PDB entry 8K0C | electron microscopy, 3.18 A resolution | chains C and B of the 8 polymer chains in the assembly

== Chain C ==
Name: Glycoprotein G
Organism: Nipah virus
UniProt: Q9IH62 (GLYCP_NIPAV); residue numbers follow UniProt; this construct covers 96-153
Sequence (58 residues; row label = number of the first residue in the row):
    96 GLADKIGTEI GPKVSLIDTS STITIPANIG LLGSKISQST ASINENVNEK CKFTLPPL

== Chain B ==
Name: Glycoprotein G
Organism: Nipah virus
UniProt: Q9IH62 (GLYCP_NIPAV); residue numbers follow UniProt; this construct covers 97-601
Sequence (505 residues; numbered 97 to 601; the number before each row is that of its first residue):
    97 LADKIGTEIG PKVSLIDTSS TITIPANIGL LGSKISQSTA SINENVNEKC KFTLPPLKIH
   157 ECNISCPNPL PFREYRPQTE GVSNLVGLPN NICLQKTSNQ ILKPKLISYT LPVVGQSGTC
   217 ITDPLLAMDE GYFAYSHLER IGSCSRGVSK QRIIGVGEVL DRGDEVPSLF MTNVWTPPNP
   277 NTVYHCSAVY NNEFYYVLCA VSTVGDPILN STYWSGSLMM TRLAVKPKSN GGGYNQHQLA
   337 LRSIEKGRYD KVMPYGPSGI KQGDTLYFPA VGFLVRTEFK YNDSNCPITK CQYSKPENCR
   397 LSMGIRPNSH YILRSGLLKY NLSDGENPKV VFIEISDQRL SIGSPSKIYD SLGQPVFYQA
   457 SFSWDTMIKF GDVLTVNPLV VNWRNNTVIS RPGQSQCPRF NTCPEICWEG VYNDAFLIDR
   517 INWISAGVFL DSNQTAENPV FTVFKDNEIL YRAQLASEDT NAQKTITNCF LLKNKIWCIS
   577 LVEIYDTGDN VIRPKLFAVK IPEQC
Not modelled in the structure: 152-176
Disulfide bonds: Cys189-Cys601, Cys216-Cys240, Cys282-Cys295, Cys382-Cys395, Cys387-Cys499, Cys493-Cys503, Cys565-Cys574
Swiss-Prot annotation at these positions:
  - glycosylation (N-linked (GlcNAc...) asparagine): Asn159, Asn306, Asn378, Asn417, Asn481, Asn529
  - natural variant: Arg248 (R248K: In strain: Isolate NiV/KHM/CSUR38), Thr272 (T272A: In strain: Isolate NiV/MY/99/VRI-0626), Gly327 (G327D: In strain: Isolate NiV/KHM/CSUR38), Ile408 (I408V: In strain: Isolate NiV/KHM/CSUR38), Val426 (V426I: In strain: Isolate NiV/KHM/CSUR38), Leu470 (L470Q: In strain: Isolate NiV/KHM/CSUR38), Asn478 (N478S: In strain: Isolate NiV/KHM/CSUR38), Asn481 (N481D: In strain: Isolate NiV/KHM/CSUR38)
What the authors report for this chain:
  - mutagenesis - K246A, K246G: unchanged binding to EB2

== Chain C / chain B interface ==
Pairs across the interface - 34 pairs, chain C then chain B:
  Leu97(C) - Leu97(B)  hydrophobic
  Ala98(C) - Leu97(B)  hydrophobic
  Ile101(C) - Ile101(B)  hydrophobic
  Ile101(C) - Ile105(B)  hydrophobic
  Ile105(C) - Ile105(B)  hydrophobic
  Val109(C) - Val109(B)  hydrophobic
  Val109(C) - Ile112(B)
  Ile112(C) - Ile112(B)  hydrophobic
  Asp113(C) - Lys108(B)
  Asp113(C) - Ile112(B)
  Ser116(C) - Ser115(B)
  Ser116(C) - Ile120(B)
  Ile124(C) - Ile120(B)  hydrophobic
  Ile124(C) - Asn123(B)
  Ile124(C) - Ile124(B)  hydrophobic
  Ile124(C) - Leu127(B)
  Leu127(C) - Leu127(B)  hydrophobic
  Gly128(C) - Leu127(B)
  Ile131(C) - Leu127(B)  hydrophobic
  Ile131(C) - Lys130(B)
  Ile131(C) - Ile131(B)  hydrophobic
  Thr135(C) - Ser134(B)
  Thr135(C) - Ile138(B)
  Ile138(C) - Ile138(B)  hydrophobic
  Asn139(C) - Ile138(B)
  Asn139(C) - Asn141(B)  hydrogen bond
  Val142(C) - Val142(B)  hydrophobic
  Asn143(C) - Asn141(B)
  Asn143(C) - Lys145(B)
  Cys146(C) - Lys145(B)
  Phe148(C) - Thr149(B)
  Phe148(C) - Pro151(B)
  Leu150(C) - Pro151(B)
  Pro152(C) - Pro151(B)
Also at the interface, not in a pair above, chain C (24 interface residues in all): Ile120, Pro121, Pro151
Also at the interface, not in a pair above, chain B (23 interface residues in all): Leu111, Ser137, Cys146

== Overview ==
24 residues of chain C and 23 residues of chain B are in contact; the contacts include 1 hydrogen bond. Its
one hydrogen-bonded contact is Asn139(C)-Asn141(B). From the paper: K246A and K246G of chain B leave binding
to EB2 unchanged.
Chain C is Glycoprotein G and chain B is Glycoprotein G, both from Nipah virus; the structure, Cryo-EM
structure of conformation 1 of complex of Nipah virus attachment glycoprotein G with 1E5 neutralizing ..., was
determined by electron microscopy (same publication as 8K0D and 8XC4).
